Entry 9CGV (electron microscopy, 2.70 A resolution); this record covers chains A and P of the 6 polymer chains in the assembly.

Chain A:
Molecule: RNA-directed RNA polymerase nsp12
Source organism: Severe acute respiratory syndrome coronavirus 2
Notes: fragment: fused to 6xHis-TEV
UniProt: P0DTD1 (R1AB_SARS2); residues 0-932 here correspond to UniProt positions 4392-5324 (UniProt number = residue number + 4392)
Sequence (948 residues; numbered -15 to 932; the number before each row is that of its first residue; numbers below 1 keep their minus sign (Met-15 is residue -15)):
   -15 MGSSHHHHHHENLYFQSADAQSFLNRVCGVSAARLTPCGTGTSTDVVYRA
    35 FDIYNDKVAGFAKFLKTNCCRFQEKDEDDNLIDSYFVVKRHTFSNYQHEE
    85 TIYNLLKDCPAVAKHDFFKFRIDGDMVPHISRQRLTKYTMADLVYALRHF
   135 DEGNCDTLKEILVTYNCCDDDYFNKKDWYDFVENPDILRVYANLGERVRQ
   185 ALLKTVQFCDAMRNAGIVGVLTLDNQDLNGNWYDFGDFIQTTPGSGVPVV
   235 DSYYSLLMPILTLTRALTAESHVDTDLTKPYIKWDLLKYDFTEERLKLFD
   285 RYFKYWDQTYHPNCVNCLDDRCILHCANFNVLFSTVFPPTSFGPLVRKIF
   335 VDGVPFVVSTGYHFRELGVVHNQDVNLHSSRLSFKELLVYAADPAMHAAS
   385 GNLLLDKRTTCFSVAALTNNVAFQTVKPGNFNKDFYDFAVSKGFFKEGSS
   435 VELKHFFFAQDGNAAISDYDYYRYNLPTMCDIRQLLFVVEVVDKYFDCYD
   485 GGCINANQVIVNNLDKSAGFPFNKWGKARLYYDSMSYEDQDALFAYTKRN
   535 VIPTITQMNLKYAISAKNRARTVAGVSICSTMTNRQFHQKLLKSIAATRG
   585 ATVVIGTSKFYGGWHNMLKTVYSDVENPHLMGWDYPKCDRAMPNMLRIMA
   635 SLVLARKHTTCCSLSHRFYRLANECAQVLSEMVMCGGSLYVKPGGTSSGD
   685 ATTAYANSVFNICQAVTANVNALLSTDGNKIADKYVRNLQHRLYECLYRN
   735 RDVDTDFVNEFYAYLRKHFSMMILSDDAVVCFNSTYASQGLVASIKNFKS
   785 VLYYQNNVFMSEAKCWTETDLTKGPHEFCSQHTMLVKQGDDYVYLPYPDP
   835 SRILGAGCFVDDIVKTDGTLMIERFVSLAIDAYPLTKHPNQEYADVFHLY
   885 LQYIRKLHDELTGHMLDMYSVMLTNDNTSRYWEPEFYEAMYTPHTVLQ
Not modelled in the structure: -15 to 2, 13-17, 23-29, 930-932
Construct notes: expression tag (-15 to -1)
Covalent attachments: compound A1AWQ linked to Cys53
Ion coordination: Mn2+: Asn209, Asp218; Zn2+ site 1: His295, Cys301, Cys306, Cys310; Zn2+ site 2: Cys487, His642, Cys645, Cys646
Small-molecule neighbours: A1AWQ (methyl (8S)-7-hydroxy-5-methylpyrazolo[1,5-a]pyrimidine-3-carboxylate): Lys50, Thr51, Arg55, Val71, Lys73, Arg116, Leu119, Thr120, Lys121, Thr123, Tyr217
What the authors report for this chain:
  - binding site for A1AWQ: Arg33, Lys50, Cys53, Val71, Leu119, Lys121, Thr123, Tyr217
  - conformationally variable residues (order/disorder transition, side-chain flip): Gly23 to Asp29, Lys50, Lys73, Arg116
  - catalytic residues: Lys73 (citing earlier work)
  - contacts within the chain: Glu83-Arg116 (salt bridge)
  - mutagenesis - C53T: unchanged catalytic activity
  - mutagenesis - C53A, C53T: abolished binding to A1AWQ
  - mutagenesis - C53A: unchanged catalytic activity on AMPylation of nsp9

Chain P:
Molecule: RNA primer
Sequence (35 nucleotides; each row starts with the number of its first residue):
     1 CGCGUAGCAUGCUACGUCAUUCUCCUAAGAAGCUG
Not modelled in the structure: 1-20

Chain A / chain P interface:
Residue-residue contacts (18; chain A residue first):
  Leu758(A) - G35(P)  phosphate contact
  Ser759(A) - G35(P)  hydrogen bond to the phosphate
  Asp760(A) - G35(P)  phosphate contact
  Cys813(A) - U34(P)  phosphate contact
  Cys813(A) - G35(P)  phosphate contact
  Ser814(A) - U34(P)  phosphate contact
  Ser814(A) - G35(P)  hydrogen bond to the phosphate
  Arg836(A) - C33(P)  salt bridge to the phosphate
  Arg836(A) - U34(P)  salt bridge to the phosphate
  Ala840(A) - C33(P)  phosphate contact
  Lys849(A) - G32(P)  salt bridge to the phosphate
  Glu857(A) - A31(P)  sugar contact
  Arg858(A) - A31(P)  sugar contact
  Arg858(A) - G32(P)  salt bridge to the phosphate
  Ser861(A) - G32(P)  sugar contact
  Leu862(A) - G32(P)  phosphate contact
  Asp865(A) - G32(P)  hydrogen bond to the sugar
  Asp865(A) - C33(P)  sugar contact
Interface residues without a listed pair, chain A (20 interface residues in all): Asp499, Arg513, Thr687, Ala688, Asp761, Gln815, Met855
Interface residues without a listed pair, chain P (7 interface residues in all): G29, A30

Overview:
The interface between chain A and chain P involves 20 residues on one side and 7 on the other, with 3 hydrogen
bonds and 4 salt bridges. Polar contacts include Asp865(A)-G32(P), Ser759(A)-G35(P) and Ser814(A)-G35(P).
Covalently linked compound A1AWQ: at Cys53(A). From the paper: the catalytic residue Lys73(A); C53A and C53T
of chain A abolish binding to A1AWQ.
Chain A is RNA-directed RNA polymerase nsp12 (Severe acute respiratory syndrome coronavirus 2) and chain P is
RNA primer; the structure, SARS-CoV-2 nsp12 NiRAN domain bound to a covalent inhibitor SW090466-1, was
determined by electron microscopy.
